2HLD - chains H and I of the 9 polymer chains in the assembly; structure by X-ray diffraction, 2.80 A resolution.

[Chain H]
Molecule: ATP synthase delta chain, mitochondrial
Organism: Saccharomyces cerevisiae
Notes: EC 3.6.3.14
UniProtKB: Q12165 (ATPD_YEAST); residues 1-138 here correspond to UniProt positions 23-160 (UniProt number = residue number + 22)
Sequence (138 residues; each row starts with the number of its first residue):
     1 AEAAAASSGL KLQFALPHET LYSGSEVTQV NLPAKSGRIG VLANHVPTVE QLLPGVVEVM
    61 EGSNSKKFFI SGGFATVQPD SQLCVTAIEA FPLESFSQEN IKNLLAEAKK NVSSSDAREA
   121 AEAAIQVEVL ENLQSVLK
Disordered / not traced: 1-10, 24-25, 91, 98, 116-117, 137-138

[Chain I]
Molecule: ATP synthase epsilon chain, mitochondrial
Organism: Saccharomyces cerevisiae
Notes: EC 3.6.3.14
UniProtKB: P21306 (ATP5E_YEAST); numbering as in UniProt (aligned over 1-61)
Sequence (61 residues; row label = number of the first residue in the row):
     1 SAWRKAGISY AAYLNVAAQA IRSSLKTELQ TASVLNRSQT DAFYTQYKNG TAASEPTPIT
    61 K
Disordered / not traced: 1-7, 24-26, 50-52

[Interface between chain H and chain I]
Pairs across the interface (16):
  His18(H) - Arg37(I)  hydrogen bond
  Gln51(H) - Tyr10(I)
  Pro54(H) - Tyr13(I)
  Ser71(H) - Leu14(I)
  Ser71(H) - Ala18(I)
  Gly72(H) - Leu14(I)
  Gly73(H) - Tyr10(I)  hydrogen bond (backbone-side chain)
  Gly73(H) - Leu14(I)
  Phe74(H) - Tyr10(I)  hydrophobic
  Ile88(H) - Leu14(I)
  Ile88(H) - Ala18(I)  hydrophobic
  Glu89(H) - Ala18(I)
  Glu89(H) - Arg37(I)  salt bridge
  Ser95(H) - Leu29(I)
  Phe96(H) - Leu29(I)
  Ile101(H) - Ser23(I)
Interface residues without a listed pair, chain H (14 interface residues in all): Leu52, Glu122
Interface residues without a listed pair, chain I (10 interface residues in all): Asn15, Val16, Ala17

[Summary]
The interface between chain H and chain I involves 14 residues on one side and 10 on the other, with 2
hydrogen bonds and 1 salt bridge. Polar pairs include Glu89(H)-Arg37(I), His18(H)-Arg37(I) and
Gly73(H)-Tyr10(I).
Chain H is ATP synthase delta chain, mitochondrial and chain I is ATP synthase epsilon chain, mitochondrial,
both from Saccharomyces cerevisiae; the structure, Crystal structure of yeast mitochondrial F1-ATPase, was
determined by X-ray diffraction.
